8JKE - chains F and O of the 13 polymer chains in the assembly; structure by electron microscopy, 3.67 A resolution.

[Chain F]
Name: RNA polymerase principal sigma factor HrdB
From: Streptomyces coelicolor A3(2)
UniProt: P18183 (SIGA_STRCO); residue numbers follow UniProt; this construct covers 1-511
Chain sequence (531 residues; each row starts with the number of its first residue; numbers below 1 keep their minus sign (Met-19 is residue -19)):
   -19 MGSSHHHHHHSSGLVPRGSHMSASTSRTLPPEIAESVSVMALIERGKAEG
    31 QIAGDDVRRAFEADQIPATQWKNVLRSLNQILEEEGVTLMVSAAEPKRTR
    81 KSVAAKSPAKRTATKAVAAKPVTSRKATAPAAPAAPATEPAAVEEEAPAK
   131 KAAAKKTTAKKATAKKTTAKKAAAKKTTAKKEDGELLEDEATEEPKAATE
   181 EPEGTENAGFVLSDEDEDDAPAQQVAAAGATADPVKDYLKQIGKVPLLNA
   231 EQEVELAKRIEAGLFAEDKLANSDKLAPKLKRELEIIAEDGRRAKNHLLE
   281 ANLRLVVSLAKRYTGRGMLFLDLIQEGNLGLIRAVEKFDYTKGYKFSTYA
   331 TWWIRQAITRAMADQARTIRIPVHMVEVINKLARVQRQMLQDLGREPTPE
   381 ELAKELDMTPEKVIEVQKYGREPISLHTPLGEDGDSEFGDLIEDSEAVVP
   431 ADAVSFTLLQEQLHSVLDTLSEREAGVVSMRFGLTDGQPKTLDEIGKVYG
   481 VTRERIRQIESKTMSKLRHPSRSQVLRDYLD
Unresolved in the structure: -19 to 209, 511
Construct notes: initiating methionine (-19); expression tag (-18 to 0)
Curated features (UniProtKB/Swiss-Prot):
  - DNA-binding region: Leu472 to Ser491 (H-T-H motif)
  - motif: Asp302 to Gln305 (Interaction with polymerase core subunit RpoC)

[Chain O]
Molecule: 65-nt DNA strand
Sequence (65 nucleotides; each row starts with the number of its first residue):
     1 GTAGCCGGAGCGTTCAGCGTTCGTTTATCTCCCCCTGGCACTGTCATCTC
    51 CGTCAGACCGTCGCA
Unresolved in the structure: 1-4

[How chain F and chain O interact]
Residue-residue contacts - 45 pairs, chain F then chain O:
  Val215(F) - DA46(O)  base contact
  Lys216(F) - DA46(O)  base contact
  Lys216(F) - DT47(O)  hydrogen bond to the base
  Leu219(F) - DA46(O)  base contact
  Ile222(F) - DC45(O)  base contact
  Gly223(F) - DC45(O)  base contact
  Ala281(F) - DT44(O)  base contact
  Asn282(F) - DT44(O)  base contact
  Arg284(F) - DT44(O)  base contact
  Arg284(F) - DC45(O)  salt bridge to the phosphate
  Leu285(F) - DT44(O)  hydrogen bond to the base
  Ser288(F) - DT44(O)  sugar contact
  Ser288(F) - DC45(O)  phosphate contact
  Lys291(F) - DA46(O)  sugar contact
  Arg313(F) - DG37(O)  salt bridge to the phosphate
  Lys317(F) - DG38(O)  salt bridge to the phosphate
  Lys317(F) - DC39(O)  phosphate contact
  Phe318(F) - DA40(O)  base contact
  Asp319(F) - DA40(O)  hydrogen bond to the base
  Lys322(F) - DA40(O)  base contact
  Tyr324(F) - DA40(O)  sugar contact
  Tyr324(F) - DC41(O)  sugar contact
  Tyr324(F) - DT42(O)  phosphate contact
  Lys325(F) - DT42(O)  hydrogen bond to the phosphate
  Lys325(F) - DG43(O)  salt bridge to the phosphate
  Lys325(F) - DT44(O)  base contact
  Ser327(F) - DG43(O)  hydrogen bond to the base
  Thr328(F) - DA40(O)  hydrogen bond to the phosphate
  Thr328(F) - DC41(O)  hydrogen bond to the phosphate
  Thr328(F) - DT42(O)  phosphate contact
  Tyr329(F) - DA40(O)  stacking on the base
  Thr331(F) - DG43(O)  base contact
  Trp332(F) - DC39(O)  sugar contact
  Trp332(F) - DA40(O)  phosphate contact
  Trp333(F) - DG38(O)  phosphate contact
  Trp333(F) - DC39(O)  phosphate contact
  Gln336(F) - DG38(O)  base contact
  Gln336(F) - DC39(O)  base contact
  Arg340(F) - DT36(O)  base contact
  Arg340(F) - DG37(O)  hydrogen bond to the base
  Arg340(F) - DG38(O)  base contact
  Arg350(F) - DC35(O)  salt bridge to the phosphate
  Pro352(F) - DC35(O)  phosphate contact
  Val353(F) - DT36(O)  base contact
  His354(F) - DC34(O)  salt bridge to the phosphate
Interface residues without a listed pair, chain F (36 interface residues in all): Leu227, Val287, Phe300, Gly323, Met355, Lys392
Interface residues without a listed pair, chain O (15 interface residues in all): DC33

[Summary]
36 residues of chain F and 15 residues of chain O are in contact; the contacts include 8 hydrogen bonds, 6
salt bridges and 1 aromatic stacking contact. Among the polar pairs are Lys216(F)-DT47(O), Leu285(F)-DT44(O)
and Asp319(F)-DA40(O).
Chain F is RNA polymerase principal sigma factor HrdB (Streptomyces coelicolor A3(2)) and chain O is a 65-nt
DNA strand; the structure, AfsR(T337A) transcription activation complex, was determined by electron
microscopy, deposited together with 8HVR.
